8E9W - chains C and E of the 5 polymer chains in the assembly; structure by electron microscopy, 2.69 A resolution.

== Chain C ==
Molecule: Guanine nucleotide-binding protein G(I)/G(S)/G(T) subunit beta-1
Source organism: Homo sapiens
UniProtKB: P62873 (GBB1_HUMAN); numbering as in UniProt (aligned over 2-340)
Amino-acid sequence (339 residues; each row starts with the number of its first residue):
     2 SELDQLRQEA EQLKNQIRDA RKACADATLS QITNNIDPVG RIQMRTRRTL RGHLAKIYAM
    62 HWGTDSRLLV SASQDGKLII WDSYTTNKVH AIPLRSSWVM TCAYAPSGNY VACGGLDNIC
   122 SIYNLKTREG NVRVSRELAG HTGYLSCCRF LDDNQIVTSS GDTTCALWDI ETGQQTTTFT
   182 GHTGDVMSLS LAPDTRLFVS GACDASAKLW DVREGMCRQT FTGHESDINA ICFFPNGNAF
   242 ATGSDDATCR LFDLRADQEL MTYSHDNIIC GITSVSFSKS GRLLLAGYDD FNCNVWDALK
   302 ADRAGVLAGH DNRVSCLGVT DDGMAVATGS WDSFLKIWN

== Chain E ==
Molecule: scFv16
Source organism: Mus musculus
Notes: antibody fragment or engineered binder
Amino-acid sequence (251 residues; each row starts with the number of its first residue; note: 3 numbers in that range are skipped by the numbering (no residue carries them; nothing is unmodelled there); a row labelled like 120A-120O holds insertion residues (120A, then the next letters in order)):
     1 DVQLVESGGG LVQPGGSRKL SCSASGFAFS SFGMHWVRQA PEKGLEWVAY ISSGSGTIYY
    61 ADTVKGRFTI SRDDPKNTLF LQMTSLRSED TAMYYCVRSI YYYGSSPFDF WGQGTTLTVS
120A-120O SGGGGSGGGGSGGGG
   124 SDIVMTQATS SVPVTPGESV SISCRSSKSL LHSNGNTYLY WFLQRPGQSP QLLIYRMSNL
   184 ASGVPDRFSG SGSGTAFTLT ISRLEAEDVG VYYCMQHLEY PLTFGAGTKL ELKAAA
Not modelled in the structure: 120A-120O, 237-239
Disulfide bonds: Cys-147/Cys-217

== How chain C and chain E interact ==
Pairs across the interface (13; chain C residue first):
  Asp-66(C) / Tyr-103(E)
  Arg-68(C) / Tyr-103(E)
  Leu-69(C) / Tyr-103(E)  hydrophobic
  Val-90(C) / Tyr-102(E)  hydrophobic
  Arg-129(C) / Val-2(E)
  Arg-129(C) / Arg-98(E)
  Arg-129(C) / Phe-110(E)
  Glu-130(C) / Asp-1(E)
  Glu-130(C) / Gly-26(E)
  Glu-130(C) / Phe-27(E)
  Glu-130(C) / Ala-28(E)  hydrogen bond (backbone-backbone)
  Gly-131(C) / Ser-31(E)
  Gly-131(C) / Phe-32(E)
Other interface residues (no listed pair), chain C (8 interface residues in all): His-91
Other interface residues (no listed pair), chain E (12 interface residues in all): Ile-100

== Overview ==
The interface between chain C and chain E involves 8 residues on one side and 12 on the other; the contacts
include 1 hydrogen bond. Its one hydrogen bond, Glu-130(C)/Ala-28(E), is backbone to backbone.
Chain C is Guanine nucleotide-binding protein G(I)/G(S)/G(T) subunit beta-1 (Homo sapiens) and chain E is
scFv16 (Mus musculus); the structure, CryoEM structure of miniGq-coupled hM3Dq in complex with DCZ, was
determined by electron microscopy (same publication as 8E9X, 8E9Y, 8E9Z and 8EA0).
